PDB entry 9AVU | electron microscopy, 2.45 A resolution | chains C and D of the 5 polymer chains in the assembly

== Chain C ==
Molecule: Acetylcholine receptor subunit alpha
From: Bos taurus
UniProtKB: P02709 (ACHA_BOVIN); numbering as in UniProt (aligned over 21-457)
Chain sequence (437 residues; numbered 21 to 457; the number before each row is that of its first residue):
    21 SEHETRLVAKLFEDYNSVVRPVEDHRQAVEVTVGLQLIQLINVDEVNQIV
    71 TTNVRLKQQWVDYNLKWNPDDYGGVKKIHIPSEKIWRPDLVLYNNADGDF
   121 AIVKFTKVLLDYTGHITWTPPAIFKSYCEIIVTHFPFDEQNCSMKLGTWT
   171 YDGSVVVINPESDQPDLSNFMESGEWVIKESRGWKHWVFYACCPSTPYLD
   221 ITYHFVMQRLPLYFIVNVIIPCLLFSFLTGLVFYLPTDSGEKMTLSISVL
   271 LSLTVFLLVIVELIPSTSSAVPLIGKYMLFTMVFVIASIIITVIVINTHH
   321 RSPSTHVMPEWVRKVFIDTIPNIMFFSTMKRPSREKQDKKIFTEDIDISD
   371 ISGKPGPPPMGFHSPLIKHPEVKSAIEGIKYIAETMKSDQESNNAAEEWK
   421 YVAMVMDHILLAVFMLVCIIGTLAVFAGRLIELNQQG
Disordered / not traced: 350-386, 457
Cystine bridges: Cys148-Cys162
Small-molecule neighbours: acetylcholine (ACH): Tyr113, Trp169, Thr170, Tyr210, Cys212, Cys213, Tyr218
Swiss-Prot annotation at these positions:
  - glycosylation: Asn161 (N-linked (GlcNAc...) asparagine)

== Chain D ==
Molecule: Acetylcholine receptor subunit delta
From: Bos taurus
UniProtKB: P04759 (ACHD_BOVIN); residues 22-516 here = UniProt positions 22-516
Chain sequence (495 residues; numbered 22 to 516; the number before each row is that of its first residue):
    22 LNEEERLIRHLFEEKAYNKELRPAAHKESVEISLALTLSNLISLKEVEET
    72 LTTNVWIEQGWTDSRLQWDAEDFGNISVLRLPADMVWLPEIVLENNNDGS
   122 FQISYSCNVLIYPSGSVYWLPPAIFRSSCPISVTYFPFDWQNCSLKFSSL
   172 KYTTKEITLSLKQAEEDGRSYPVEWIIIDPEGFTENGEWEIVHRPARVNV
   222 DPSVPLDSPNRQDVTFYLIIRRKPLFYVINILVPCVLISFMINLVFYLPA
   272 DCGEKTSMAISVLLAQSVFLLLISKRLPATSMAIPLIGKFLLFGMVLVTM
   322 VVVICVIVLNIHFRTPSTHVLSEPVKKLFLETLPEILHMSRPAEDGPSPG
   372 TLIRRSSSLGYISKAEEYFSLKSRSDLMFEKQSERHGLARRLTTARRPPA
   422 GSEQAQQELFSELKPAVDGANFIVNHMKDQNNYNEEKDCWNRVARTVDRL
   472 CLFVVTPIMVVGTAWIFLQGAYNQPPPQPFPGDPFSYLEKDKRFI
Disordered / not traced: 360-427
Cystine bridges: Cys150-Cys164
Glycans and other covalent adducts: N-acetylglucosamine (NAG) linked to Asn96, Asn163
Small-molecule neighbours: acetylcholine (ACH): Trp77, Leu131, Tyr139, Leu141
Swiss-Prot annotation at these positions:
  - modified residue: Tyr389 (Phosphotyrosine)
  - glycosylation (N-linked (GlcNAc...) asparagine): Asn96, Asn163

== Interface between chain C and chain D ==
Pairs across the interface - 111 pairs, chain C then chain D:
  Asp34(C) - Glu26(D)
  Asn36(C) - Glu26(D)
  Asn36(C) - Ile29(D)
  Val38(C) - Ile29(D)  hydrophobic
  Val38(C) - Arg101(D)
  Val38(C) - Leu102(D)  hydrophobic
  Val38(C) - Pro103(D)
  Val38(C) - Met106(D)  hydrophobic
  Val39(C) - Asn23(D)
  Val39(C) - Glu25(D)
  Val39(C) - Glu26(D)
  Val39(C) - Ile29(D)  hydrophobic
  Arg40(C) - Asn23(D)  hydrogen bond (backbone-side chain)
  Arg40(C) - Glu25(D)  salt bridge
  Val42(C) - Asn23(D)
  Glu43(C) - Asn23(D)
  Asp44(C) - Asn23(D)
  His45(C) - Asn23(D)  hydrogen bond (backbone-side chain)
  His45(C) - Glu24(D)
  His45(C) - Gly95(D)  hydrogen bond (side chain-backbone)
  Arg46(C) - Gly95(D)  hydrogen bond (side chain-backbone)
  Asp109(C) - Tyr126(D)
  Val111(C) - Tyr126(D)  hydrophobic
  Asn115(C) - Asn75(D)  hydrogen bond (backbone-side chain)
  Asn115(C) - Ile145(D)
  Ala116(C) - Ile63(D)
  Ala116(C) - Ile145(D)
  Phe120(C) - Asn75(D)
  Phe120(C) - Ser125(D)
  Phe120(C) - Tyr126(D)  hydrophobic
  Phe120(C) - Pro143(D)  hydrophobic
  Phe120(C) - Ala144(D)
  Phe120(C) - Ile145(D)  hydrophobic
  Ala121(C) - Tyr126(D)  hydrophobic
  Tyr147(C) - Thr205(D)
  Tyr147(C) - Glu206(D)
  Lys165(C) - Glu202(D)
  Trp169(C) - Trp77(D)
  Trp169(C) - Cys128(D)
  Trp169(C) - Leu141(D)  hydrogen bond (side chain-backbone)
  Trp169(C) - Pro143(D)
  Thr170(C) - Arg101(D)  hydrogen bond (backbone-side chain)
  Thr170(C) - Cys128(D)
  Thr170(C) - Asn129(D)
  Thr170(C) - Leu131(D)
  Tyr171(C) - Arg101(D)
  Tyr171(C) - Asn129(D)
  Asp172(C) - Arg101(D)  salt bridge
  Val208(C) - Glu202(D)
  Phe209(C) - Glu202(D)
  Tyr210(C) - Asp200(D)
  Tyr210(C) - Glu202(D)
  Ala211(C) - Asp200(D)  hydrogen bond (backbone-side chain)
  Cys212(C) - Tyr139(D)
  Cys212(C) - Leu141(D)  hydrophobic
  Tyr218(C) - Arg101(D)
  Gly260(C) - Glu275(D)
  Met263(C) - Glu275(D)
  Thr264(C) - Glu275(D)  hydrogen bond
  Ile267(C) - Met279(D)  hydrophobic
  Ile267(C) - Ser282(D)
  Leu270(C) - Ile259(D)  hydrophobic
  Leu270(C) - Met262(D)  hydrophobic
  Leu271(C) - Leu285(D)  hydrophobic
  Thr274(C) - Ile259(D)
  Leu277(C) - Asn251(D)
  Leu277(C) - Pro255(D)  hydrophobic
  Leu278(C) - Phe290(D)  hydrophobic
  Leu278(C) - Leu293(D)  hydrophobic
  Val281(C) - Phe247(D)  hydrophobic
  Val281(C) - Asn251(D)
  Val281(C) - Ile252(D)  hydrophobic
  Glu282(C) - Arg297(D)  salt bridge
  Ile284(C) - Phe247(D)  hydrophobic
  Pro285(C) - Phe247(D)
  Ser286(C) - Glu209(D)  hydrogen bond
  Ser286(C) - Phe247(D)
  Ser286(C) - Tyr248(D)
  Thr287(C) - Gly208(D)
  Thr287(C) - Phe247(D)
  Ser288(C) - Gly208(D)  hydrogen bond (backbone-backbone)
  Ser288(C) - Lys244(D)  hydrogen bond (side chain-backbone)
  Ser288(C) - Leu246(D)
  Ser288(C) - Phe247(D)
  Ser289(C) - Gly208(D)
  Leu299(C) - Ile250(D)
  Leu299(C) - Val254(D)  hydrophobic
  Ile306(C) - Leu258(D)  hydrophobic
  Ile309(C) - Met262(D)  hydrophobic
  Ile309(C) - Leu265(D)  hydrophobic
  Ile310(C) - Leu265(D)  hydrophobic
  Val313(C) - Leu265(D)
  Val313(C) - Tyr268(D)  hydrophobic
  Ile316(C) - Pro270(D)
  Ile316(C) - Cys273(D)  hydrophobic
  Asn317(C) - Tyr268(D)  hydrogen bond (side chain-backbone)
  His320(C) - Asp272(D)  salt bridge
  His320(C) - Cys273(D)  hydrogen bond
  Thr325(C) - Arg463(D)
  His326(C) - Arg466(D)  hydrogen bond
  Ile387(C) - Leu430(D)  hydrophobic
  Glu391(C) - Val438(D)
  Glu391(C) - Asn442(D)
  Val392(C) - Val438(D)
  Ser394(C) - Asn442(D)
  Ala395(C) - Ala441(D)  hydrophobic
  Gly398(C) - Val445(D)
  Tyr401(C) - Lys449(D)
  Tyr401(C) - Asn452(D)  hydrogen bond
  Ile402(C) - Val445(D)  hydrophobic
  Thr405(C) - Asn452(D)  hydrogen bond
Also at the interface, not in a pair above, chain C (72 interface residues in all): Asn67, Tyr113, Asp117, Val175, Glu261, Val291, Val303, Ile399
Also at the interface, not in a pair above, chain D (74 interface residues in all): Asn61, Lys66, Ile97, Pro142, Arg147, Pro245, Leu269, Ala286, Val289, Lys435, Ile444, Met448

== Summary ==
The interface between chain C and chain D involves 72 residues on one side and 74 on the other; the contacts
include 17 hydrogen bonds and 4 salt bridges. Polar pairs include Arg40(C)-Glu25(D), Asp172(C)-Arg101(D) and
Glu282(C)-Arg297(D). Acetylcholine is bound between chain C and chain D.
Here chain C is Acetylcholine receptor subunit alpha and chain D is Acetylcholine receptor subunit delta, both
from Bos taurus. Entry 9AVU (Bovine fetal muscle nAChR bound to ACh) was determined by electron microscopy
together with 9AVV, 9AWJ and 9AWK from the same study.
